8APS - chains A and B; structure by X-ray diffraction, 1.20 A resolution.

# Chain A
Molecule: 14-3-3 protein sigma
Source organism: Homo sapiens
Reference sequence: P31947 (1433S_HUMAN); residues 1-231 here = UniProt positions 1-231
Amino-acid sequence (236 residues; numbered -4 to 231; the number before each row is that of its first residue; numbers below 1 keep their minus sign (Gly-4 is residue -4)):
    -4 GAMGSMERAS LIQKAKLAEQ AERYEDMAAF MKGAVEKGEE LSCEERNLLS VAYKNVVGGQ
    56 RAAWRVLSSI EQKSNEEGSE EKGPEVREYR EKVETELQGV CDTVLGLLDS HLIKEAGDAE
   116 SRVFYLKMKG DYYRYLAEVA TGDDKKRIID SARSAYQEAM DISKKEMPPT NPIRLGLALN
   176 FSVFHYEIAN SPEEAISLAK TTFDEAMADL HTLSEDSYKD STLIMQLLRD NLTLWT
Covalently attached groups: compound NJ3 linked to Cys38
Construct notes: expression tag (-4 to 0)
Bound ions: Mg2+ site 1 near Glu2 (its only coordinating residue here); Mg2+ site 2 near Ser37 (its only coordinating residue here); Mg2+ site 3 near Glu89 (its only coordinating residue here)
Small-molecule neighbours: NJ3 (2-chloranyl-1-[3-[(2R,6S)-4-[(4-chlorophenyl)amino]-2,6-dimethyl-oxan-4-yl]carbonyl-3,9-diazaspiro[5.5]undecan-9-yl]ethanone): Glu39, Arg41, Asn42, Phe119, Lys122, Pro167, Ile168, Gly171, Leu172, Leu218, Ile219, Leu222
Swiss-Prot annotation at these positions:
  - site (Interaction with phosphoserine on interacting protein): Arg56, Arg129
  - modified residue (Phosphoserine): Ser5, Ser74
What the authors report for this chain:
  - binding site for NJ3: Cys38, Lys122, Leu222

# Chain B
Molecule: Estrogen receptor
Reference sequence: P03372 (ESR1_HUMAN); numbering as in UniProt (aligned over 591-595)
Amino-acid sequence (5 residues; numbered 591 to 595; the number before each row is that of its first residue):
   591 FPATV
Modified positions: Thr594 (phosphothreonine; TPO)
What the authors report for this chain:
  - post-translational modification sites: Thr594 (citing earlier work)

# Chain A / chain B interface
Pairs across the interface - 20 pairs, chain A then chain B:
  Lys49(A) - Thr594(B)
  Lys49(A) - Val595(B)
  Arg56(A) - Thr594(B)
  Arg60(A) - Phe591(B)
  Lys122(A) - Val595(B)  hydrogen bond (side chain-backbone)
  Arg129(A) - Thr594(B)
  Tyr130(A) - Thr594(B)
  Gly171(A) - Val595(B)
  Leu174(A) - Ala593(B)
  Leu174(A) - Thr594(B)
  Leu174(A) - Val595(B)  hydrophobic
  Asn175(A) - Thr594(B)
  Asn175(A) - Val595(B)  hydrogen bond (side chain-backbone)
  Val178(A) - Pro592(B)  hydrophobic
  Val178(A) - Ala593(B)
  Val178(A) - Thr594(B)
  Leu222(A) - Val595(B)  hydrophobic
  Asn226(A) - Pro592(B)
  Asn226(A) - Ala593(B)  hydrogen bond (side chain-backbone)
  Trp230(A) - Pro592(B)  hydrophobic
Interface residues without a listed pair, chain A (16 interface residues in all): Asp126, Glu182, Leu229

# Summary
The interface between chain A and chain B involves 16 residues on one side and 5 on the other, with 3 hydrogen
bonds. Polar contacts include Lys122(A)-Val595(B), Asn175(A)-Val595(B) and Asn226(A)-Ala593(B). Covalently
linked compound NJ3: at Cys38(A). From the paper: a binding site for NJ3 at Cys38(A), Lys122(A) and Leu222(A);
a modification site at Thr594(B).
Chain A is 14-3-3 protein sigma (Homo sapiens) and chain B is Estrogen receptor; the structure, Small
molecular stabilizer for ERalpha and 14-3-3 (1083744), was determined by X-ray diffraction (same publication
as 8AI0, 8ALR, 8ALT, 8ALV, 8ALW, 8AM7 and 32 further entries).
